6MUE - chains A and B; structure by X-ray diffraction, 1.90 A resolution.

# Chain A
Name: Calmodulin-1
Source organism: Homo sapiens
UniProtKB: P0DP23 (CALM1_HUMAN); residue numbers follow UniProt; this construct covers 1-149
Sequence (151 residues; each row starts with the number of its first residue; numbers below 1 keep their minus sign (Gly-1 is residue -1)):
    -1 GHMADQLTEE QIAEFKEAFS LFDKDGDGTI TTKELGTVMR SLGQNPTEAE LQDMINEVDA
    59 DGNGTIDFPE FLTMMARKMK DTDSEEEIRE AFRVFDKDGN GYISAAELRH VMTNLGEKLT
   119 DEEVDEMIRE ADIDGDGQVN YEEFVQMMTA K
Disordered / not traced: -1 to 6, 113-115, 149
Differences from the reference sequence: expression tag (-1 to 0)
Metal / ion sites: Ca2+ site 1: Asp21, Asp23, Asp25, Thr27, Glu32; Ca2+ site 2: Asp57, Asp59, Asn61, Thr63, Glu68; Ca2+ site 3: Asp94, Asp96, Asn98, Tyr100, Glu105; Ca2+ site 4: Asp130, Asp132, Asp134, Gln136, Glu141
UniProt features mapped onto this chain:
  - binding site (Ca(2+)): Asp21, Asp23, Asp25, Thr27, Glu32, Asp57, Asp59, Asn61, Thr63, Glu68, Asp94, Asp96, Asn98, Tyr100, Glu105, Asp130, Asp132, Asp134, Gln136, Glu141
  - modified residue: Ala2 (N-acetylalanine), Lys22 (N6-acetyllysine), Thr45 (Phosphothreonine), Ser82 (Phosphoserine), Lys95 (N6-acetyllysine), Tyr100 (Phosphotyrosine), Ser102 (Phosphoserine), Thr111 (Phosphothreonine), Lys116 (N6,N6,N6-trimethyllysine), Tyr139 (Phosphotyrosine)
  - cross-link: Lys22 (Glycyl lysine isopeptide (Lys-Gly) (interchain with G-Cter in SUMO2))
  - natural variant: Asn54 (N54I: In CPVT4), Phe90 (F90L: In LQT14), Asn98 (N98S: In CPVT4), Asp130 (D130G: In LQT14), Glu141 (E141G: In LQT14; E141V: In LQT14), Phe142 (F142L: In LQT14)

# Chain B
Name: Sodium channel protein type 4 subunit alpha
UniProtKB: P15390 (SCN4A_RAT); residues 1716-1744 here = UniProt positions 1716-1744
Sequence (29 residues; each row starts with the number of its first residue):
  1716 KRKQEEVCAI KIQRAYRRHL LQRSVKQAS
Disordered / not traced: 1716-1720, 1736-1744
Disulfide bonds: Cys1723 forms a disulfide with the same residue of a neighbouring copy of this chain

# How chain A and chain B interact
Residue-residue contacts (9; chain A residue first):
  Glu85(A) with Arg1729(B), salt bridge; Arg1733(B), salt bridge
  Glu88(A) with Arg1729(B), salt bridge; His1734(B), salt bridge
  Phe93(A) with Ile1725(B), hydrophobic
  Met110(A) with Glu1721(B)
  Met145(A) with Val1722(B), hydrophobic
  Met146(A) with Val1722(B), hydrophobic; Lys1726(B), hydrogen bond (backbone-side chain)
Other interface residues (no listed pair), chain A (9 interface residues in all): Ala89, Val92, Asn112
Other interface residues (no listed pair), chain B (8 interface residues in all): Gln1728
From the paper, about this interface:
  - interface residues, chain B: Val1722(B), Ile1725(B), Lys1726(B), Arg1729(B), Arg1733(B), His1734(B)

# Summary
Chain A and chain B form an interface of 9 and 8 residues respectively; the contacts include 1 hydrogen bond
and 4 salt bridges. Polar pairs include Glu85(A)-Arg1729(B), Glu85(A)-Arg1733(B) and Glu88(A)-Arg1729(B).
Curated annotation (UniProt) lists 20 Ca2+-binding residues on chain A. From the paper: interface residues
Val1722(B), Ile1725(B) and Lys1726(B) among others.
Chain A is Calmodulin-1 (Homo sapiens) and chain B is Sodium channel protein type 4 subunit alpha; the
structure, Voltage-gated sodium channel NaV1.4 IQ domain in complex with Ca2+/Calmodulin, was determined by
X-ray diffraction, deposited together with 6MUD.
